Entry 8GXU (electron microscopy, 2.50 A resolution); this record covers chains E and G of the 12 polymer chains in the assembly.

# Chain E
Name: V-type ATP synthase beta chain
Source organism: Thermus thermophilus HB8
UniProt: Q56404 (VATB_THET8); residues 1-478 here = UniProt positions 1-478
Amino-acid sequence (478 residues; each row starts with the number of its first residue):
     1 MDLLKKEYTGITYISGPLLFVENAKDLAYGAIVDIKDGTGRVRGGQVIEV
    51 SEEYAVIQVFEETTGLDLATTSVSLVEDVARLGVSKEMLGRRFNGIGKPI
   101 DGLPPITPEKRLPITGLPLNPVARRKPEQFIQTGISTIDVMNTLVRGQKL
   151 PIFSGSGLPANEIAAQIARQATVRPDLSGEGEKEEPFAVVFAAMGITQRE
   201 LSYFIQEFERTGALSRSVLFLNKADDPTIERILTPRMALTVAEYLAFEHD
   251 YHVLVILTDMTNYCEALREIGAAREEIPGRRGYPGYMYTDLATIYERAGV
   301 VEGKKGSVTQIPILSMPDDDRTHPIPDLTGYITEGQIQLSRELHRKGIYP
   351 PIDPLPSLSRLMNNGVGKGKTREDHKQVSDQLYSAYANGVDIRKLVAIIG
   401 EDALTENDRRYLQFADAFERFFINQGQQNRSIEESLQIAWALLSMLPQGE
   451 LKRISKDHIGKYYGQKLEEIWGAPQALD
Not modelled in the structure: 1-2, 471-478

# Chain G
Name: V-type ATP synthase subunit D
Source organism: Thermus thermophilus HB8
UniProt: O87880 (VATD_THET8); numbering as in UniProt (aligned over 1-223)
Amino-acid sequence (223 residues; numbered 1 to 223; the number before each row is that of its first residue):
     1 MSQVSPTRMNLLQRRGQLRLAQKGVDLLKKKRDALVAEFFGLVREAMEAR
    51 KALDQAAKEAYAALLLAQAFDGPEVVAGAALGVPPLEGVEAEVENVWGSK
   101 VPRLKATFPDGALLSPVGTPAYTLEASRAFRRYAEALIRVANTETRLKKI
   151 GEEIKKTTRRVNALEQVVIPGIRAQIRFIQQVLEQREREDTFRLKRIKGK
   201 IEAREAEEEGGRPNPQVEIGAGL
Not modelled in the structure: 1-3, 210-223

# How chain E and chain G interact
Residue-residue contacts - 17 pairs, chain E then chain G:
  Glu275(E) with Arg196(G)
  Glu276(E) with Phe192(G)
  Ile277(E) with Phe192(G), hydrophobic; Arg196(G)
  Pro278(E) with Phe192(G)
  Gly279(E) with Gln185(G), hydrogen bond (backbone-side chain)
  Arg280(E) with Gln185(G); Arg188(G)
  Arg281(E) with Gln181(G), hydrogen bond; Arg188(G)
  Asp318(E) with Arg177(G), salt bridge
  Ala397(E) with Asn162(G), hydrogen bond (backbone-side chain); Gln166(G)
  Ile398(E) with Arg159(G); Asn162(G); Ala163(G)
  Ile399(E) with Arg159(G)
Other interface residues (no listed pair), chain E (13 interface residues in all): Gly282, Asp320
Other interface residues (no listed pair), chain G (11 interface residues in all): Lys195

# Summary
The interface between chain E and chain G involves 13 residues on one side and 11 on the other, with 3
hydrogen bonds and 1 salt bridge. Polar pairs include Asp318(E)-Arg177(G), Gly279(E)-Gln185(G) and
Arg281(E)-Gln181(G).
Chain E is V-type ATP synthase beta chain and chain G is V-type ATP synthase subunit D, both from Thermus
thermophilus HB8; the structure, 1 ATP-bound V1EG of V/A-ATPase from Thermus thermophilus, was determined by
electron microscopy, deposited together with 8GXW, 8GXX, 8GXY and 8GXZ.
